PDB entry 6FKI | electron microscopy, 4.30 A resolution (low resolution: residue-level contacts below are approximate; hydrogen-bond / salt-bridge calls are withheld) | chains a and p of the 26 polymer chains in the assembly

== Chain a ==
Protein: ATP synthase subunit a, chloroplastic
Source organism: Spinacia oleracea
UniProtKB: P06451 (ATPI_SPIOL); residue numbers follow UniProt; this construct covers 1-247
Sequence (247 residues; row label = number of the first residue in the row):
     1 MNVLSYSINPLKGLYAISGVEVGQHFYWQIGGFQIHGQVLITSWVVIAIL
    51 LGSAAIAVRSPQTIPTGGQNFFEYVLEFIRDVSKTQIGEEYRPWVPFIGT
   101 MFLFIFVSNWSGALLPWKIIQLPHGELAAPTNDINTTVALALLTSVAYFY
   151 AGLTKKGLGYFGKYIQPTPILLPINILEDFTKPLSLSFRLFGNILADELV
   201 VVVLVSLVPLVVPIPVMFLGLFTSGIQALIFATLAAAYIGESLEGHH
Disordered / not traced: 1-21, 245-247

== Chain p ==
Protein: ATP synthase subunit b', chloroplastic
Source organism: Spinacia oleracea
UniProtKB: P31853 (ATPX_SPIOL); residue numbers follow UniProt; this construct covers 1-222
Sequence (222 residues; each row starts with the number of its first residue):
     1 MANMLVASSSKTLPTTTTTTITPKPKFPLLKTPLLKLSPPQLPPLKHLNL
    51 SVLKSAAITATPLTLSFLLPYPSLAEEIEKASLFDFNLTLPIIMAEFLFL
   101 MFALDKIYYTPLGDFMDKRDASIKEQLSGVKDTSSEVKQLEEQANAVMRA
   151 ARAEISAALNKMKKETQLEVEAKLAEGRKKIEVELQEALGSLEQQKEDTI
   201 KSLDSQISALSDDIVKKVLPVS
Disordered / not traced: 1-77, 221-222

== Interface between chain a and chain p ==
Pairs across the interface (93; chain a residue first):
  Gly23(a) - Leu83(p)
  Gln24(a) - Ser82(p)
  Gln24(a) - Leu83(p)
  Gln24(a) - Phe84(p)
  His25(a) - Lys80(p)
  His25(a) - Ala81(p)
  His25(a) - Ser82(p)
  His25(a) - Leu83(p)
  Phe26(a) - Ala81(p)
  Phe26(a) - Ser82(p)
  Phe26(a) - Leu83(p)
  Phe26(a) - Phe84(p)
  Phe26(a) - Asp85(p)
  Phe26(a) - Phe86(p)
  Tyr27(a) - Ala81(p)
  Tyr27(a) - Ser82(p)
  Tyr27(a) - Asp85(p)
  Trp28(a) - Asp85(p)
  Gln34(a) - Asn87(p)
  Gln34(a) - Leu88(p)
  Ile35(a) - Asn87(p)
  Ile35(a) - Leu88(p)
  Ile35(a) - Thr89(p)
  His36(a) - Phe84(p)
  His36(a) - Asp85(p)
  His36(a) - Phe86(p)
  His36(a) - Asn87(p)
  His36(a) - Thr89(p)
  Gly37(a) - Asn87(p)
  Gln38(a) - Leu83(p)
  Val39(a) - Thr89(p)
  Val39(a) - Leu90(p)
  Leu40(a) - Thr89(p)
  Leu40(a) - Ile92(p)
  Ser43(a) - Ile93(p)
  Trp44(a) - Ile93(p)
  Trp44(a) - Glu96(p)
  Ile47(a) - Ile93(p)
  Ile47(a) - Glu96(p)
  Ile47(a) - Phe97(p)
  Ile47(a) - Leu100(p)
  Leu50(a) - Leu100(p)
  Leu51(a) - Leu100(p)
  Leu51(a) - Leu104(p)
  Ala54(a) - Leu104(p)
  Ala54(a) - Tyr108(p)
  Ala57(a) - Tyr108(p)
  Ala57(a) - Leu112(p)
  Val58(a) - Ile107(p)
  Val58(a) - Tyr108(p)
  Val58(a) - Leu112(p)
  Pro61(a) - Leu112(p)
  Pro61(a) - Phe115(p)
  Gln62(a) - Phe115(p)
  Gln62(a) - Arg119(p)
  Thr63(a) - Phe115(p)
  Thr63(a) - Arg119(p)
  Ile64(a) - Arg119(p)
  Pro65(a) - Arg119(p)
  Gln69(a) - Tyr108(p)
  Gln69(a) - Leu112(p)
  Phe72(a) - Tyr108(p)
  Glu73(a) - Met116(p)
  Leu76(a) - Tyr109(p)
  Pro96(a) - Met101(p)
  Pro96(a) - Asp105(p)
  Phe97(a) - Met101(p)
  Thr100(a) - Phe97(p)
  Thr100(a) - Met101(p)
  Leu103(a) - Tyr109(p)
  Phe104(a) - Phe97(p)
  Pro123(a) - Ile78(p)
  Pro123(a) - Glu79(p)
  His124(a) - Ile78(p)
  His124(a) - Glu79(p)
  His124(a) - Lys80(p)
  His124(a) - Ala81(p)
  His124(a) - Ser82(p)
  Gly125(a) - Ala81(p)
  Glu126(a) - Leu83(p)
  Asp133(a) - Asp85(p)
  Asp133(a) - Phe86(p)
  Asp133(a) - Leu90(p)
  Ile134(a) - Phe86(p)
  Asn135(a) - Asp85(p)
  Asn135(a) - Phe86(p)
  Asn135(a) - Asn87(p)
  Asn135(a) - Leu90(p)
  Thr136(a) - Leu90(p)
  Ala139(a) - Met94(p)
  Leu143(a) - Met94(p)
  Phe191(a) - Phe84(p)
  Leu195(a) - Phe84(p)
Other interface residues (no listed pair), chain a (53 interface residues in all): Phe33, Val75, Arg80, Met101, Asn132, Leu140
Other interface residues (no listed pair), chain p (31 interface residues in all): Leu98, Gly113

== In short ==
53 residues of chain a and 31 residues of chain p are in contact.
Here chain a is ATP synthase subunit a, chloroplastic and chain p is ATP synthase subunit b', chloroplastic,
both from Spinacia oleracea. Entry 6FKI (Chloroplast F1Fo conformation 3) was determined by electron
microscopy, deposited together with 6FKF and 6FKH.
